PDB entry 6GZE | X-ray diffraction, 2.49 A resolution | chains B and E of the 6 polymer chains in the assembly

Chain B:
Molecule: Tubulin beta-2B chain
From: Bos taurus
UniProt: Q6B856 (TBB2B_BOVIN); the author numbering skips numbers that UniProt does not, so the offset changes along the chain: 1-42 = UniProt 1-42; 45-360 = UniProt 43-358; 369-455 = UniProt 359-445
Chain sequence (445 residues; row label = number of the first residue in the row; note: 10 numbers in that range are skipped by the numbering (no residue carries them; nothing is unmodelled there)):
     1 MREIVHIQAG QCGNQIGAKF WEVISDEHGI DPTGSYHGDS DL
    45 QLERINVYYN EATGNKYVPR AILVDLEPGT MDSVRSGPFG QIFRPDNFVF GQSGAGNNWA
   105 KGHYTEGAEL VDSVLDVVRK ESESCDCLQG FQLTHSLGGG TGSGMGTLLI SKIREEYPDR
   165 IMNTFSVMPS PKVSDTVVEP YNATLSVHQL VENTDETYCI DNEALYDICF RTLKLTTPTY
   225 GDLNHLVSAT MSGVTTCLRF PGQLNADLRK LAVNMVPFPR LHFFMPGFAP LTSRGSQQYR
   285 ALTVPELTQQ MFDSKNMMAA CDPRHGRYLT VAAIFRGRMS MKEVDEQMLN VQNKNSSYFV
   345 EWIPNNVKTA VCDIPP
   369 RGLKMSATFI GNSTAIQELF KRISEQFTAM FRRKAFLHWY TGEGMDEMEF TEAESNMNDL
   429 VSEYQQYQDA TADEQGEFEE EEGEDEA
Unresolved in the structure: 57, 278-281, 439-455
Metal / ion sites: Mg2+: Gln11 (together with GDP); Ca2+ near Glu113 (its only coordinating residue here)
Small-molecule neighbours: GDP (guanosine-5'-diphosphate): Gly10, Gln11, Cys12, Gln15, Ile16, Asp69, Ala99, Asn101, Ser140, Gly142, Gly143, Gly144, Thr145, Gly146, Ser147, Val171, Pro173, Val177, Asp179, Glu183, Asn206, Leu209, Tyr224, Leu227, Asn228
Reported in the primary citation:
  - binding site for beryllium trifluoride: Ala99, Gly100, Asn101, Thr145
  - binding site for GDP: Gln11, Gly144, Thr145, Gly146, Asn206, Asn228

Chain E:
Molecule: Stathmin-4
From: Rattus norvegicus
UniProt: P63043 (STMN4_RAT); residues -43 to 145 here correspond to UniProt positions 1-189 (UniProt number = residue number + 44)
Chain sequence (189 residues; each row starts with the number of its first residue; numbers below 1 keep their minus sign (Met-43 is residue -43)):
   -43 MTLAAYKEKM KELPLVSLFC SCFLSDPLNK SSYKYEADTV DLNWCVISDM EVIELNKCTS
    17 GQSFEVILKP PSFDGVPEFN ASLPRRRDPS LEEIQKKLEA AEERRKYQEA ELLKHLAEKR
    77 EHEREVIQKA IEENNNFIKM AKEKLAQKME SNKENREAHL AAMLERLQEK DKHAEEVRKN
   137 KELKEEASR
Unresolved in the structure: -43 to 7, 28-43, 140-145

Chain B / chain E interface:
Contacting residue pairs (24; chain B residue first):
  Tyr108(B) - His78(E)  hydrogen bond
  Tyr108(B) - Glu79(E)
  Tyr108(B) - Val82(E)  hydrophobic
  Tyr108(B) - Ile83(E)
  Leu152(B) - Glu79(E)
  Ser155(B) - Leu72(E)
  Ser155(B) - Arg76(E)  hydrogen bond
  Lys156(B) - Arg76(E)
  Lys156(B) - Glu79(E)  salt bridge
  Arg158(B) - Leu68(E)
  Glu159(B) - Leu72(E)
  Glu159(B) - Arg76(E)  salt bridge
  Pro162(B) - Glu65(E)
  Glu196(B) - His71(E)  salt bridge
  Thr409(B) - Glu89(E)
  Glu411(B) - Val82(E)
  Glu411(B) - Ala86(E)
  Gly412(B) - Val82(E)
  Gly412(B) - Lys85(E)
  Gly412(B) - Ala86(E)
  Met413(B) - Val82(E)
  Met413(B) - Lys85(E)
  Asp414(B) - Lys85(E)  salt bridge
  Glu417(B) - His78(E)  salt bridge
Other interface residues (no listed pair), chain B (18 interface residues in all): His107, Thr109, Asn197, Gly410
Other interface residues (no listed pair), chain E (13 interface residues in all): Leu69

In short:
18 residues of chain B and 13 residues of chain E are in contact, with 2 hydrogen bonds and 5 salt bridges.
Polar pairs include Lys156(B)-Glu79(E), Glu159(B)-Arg76(E) and Glu196(B)-His71(E). The paper reports a binding
site for GDP at Gln11(B), Gly144(B) and Thr145(B) among others; a binding site for beryllium trifluoride at
Ala99(B), Gly100(B) and Asn101(B) among others.
Here chain B is Tubulin beta-2B chain (Bos taurus) and chain E is Stathmin-4 (Rattus norvegicus). Entry 6GZE
(Tubulin-GDP.BeF complex) was determined by X-ray diffraction together with 6S9E from the same study.
